7ZX4 - chains A and E of the 3 polymer chains in the assembly; structure by X-ray diffraction, 2.08 A resolution.

# Chain A
Molecule: Clathrin heavy chain 1
Organism: Homo sapiens
UniProt: Q00610 (CLH1_HUMAN); residue numbers follow UniProt; this construct covers 1-364
Chain sequence (364 residues; each row starts with the number of its first residue):
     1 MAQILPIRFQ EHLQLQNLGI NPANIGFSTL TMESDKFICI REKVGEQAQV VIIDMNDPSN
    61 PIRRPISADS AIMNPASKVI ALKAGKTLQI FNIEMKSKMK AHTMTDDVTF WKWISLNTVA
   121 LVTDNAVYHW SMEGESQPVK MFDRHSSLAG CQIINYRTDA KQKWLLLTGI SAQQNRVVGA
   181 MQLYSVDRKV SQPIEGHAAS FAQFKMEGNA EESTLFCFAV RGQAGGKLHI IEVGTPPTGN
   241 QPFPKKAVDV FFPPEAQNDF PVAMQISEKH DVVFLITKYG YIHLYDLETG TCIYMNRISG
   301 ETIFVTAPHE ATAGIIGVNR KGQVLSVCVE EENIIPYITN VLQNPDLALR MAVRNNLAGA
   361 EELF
Disordered / not traced: 1-4
Swiss-Prot annotation at these positions:
  - region: A68 to D107 (WD40-like repeat 2), T302 to E330 (WD40-like repeat 7)
  - modified residue: A2 (N-acetylalanine), S67 (Phosphoserine), T105 (Phosphothreonine), Y184 (Phosphotyrosine)
  - mutagenesis: P65 (P65N: Disrupts spindle localization), S67 (S67G: Disrupts spindle localization), T87 (T87A: Disrupts spindle localization), Q89 (Q89A: Disrupts spindle localization), K96 (K96E: Disrupts spindle localization), K98 (K98E: Disrupts spindle localization)

# Chain E
Molecule: Disks large-associated protein 5
UniProt: Q15398 (DLGP5_HUMAN); residues 1-21 here correspond to UniProt positions 826-846 (UniProt number = residue number + 825)
Chain sequence (21 residues; numbered 1 to 21; the number before each row is that of its first residue):
     1 YRHISFGGNL ITFSPLQPGE F
Disordered / not traced: 1-7, 16-21
Modified residues: S14 (phosphoserine; SEP)
Sequence notes: conflict Y1 (Ala826 in Q15398)
Swiss-Prot annotation at these positions:
  - modified residue (Phosphoserine): S5, S14
From the paper describing this entry:
  - post-translational modification sites: S14
  - mutagenesis - S14A: abolished binding to clathrin
  - mutagenesis - S14A: unchanged localization

# Chain A / chain E interface
Residue-residue contacts (22):
  L183(A) - L10(E)
  L183(A) - I11(E)  hydrophobic
  S185(A) - L10(E)
  R188(A) - N9(E)  hydrogen bond (side chain-backbone)
  R188(A) - L10(E)
  V190(A) - L10(E)
  Q192(A) - G8(E)
  Q192(A) - L10(E)  hydrogen bond (side chain-backbone)
  Q192(A) - I11(E)  hydrogen bond (side chain-backbone)
  Q192(A) - F13(E)
  I194(A) - I11(E)  hydrophobic
  I194(A) - F13(E)  hydrophobic
  F216(A) - I11(E)  hydrophobic
  K227(A) - S14(E)  hydrogen bond (side chain-backbone)
  K227(A) - P15(E)  hydrogen bond (side chain-backbone)
  H229(A) - F13(E)
  H229(A) - S14(E)
  I231(A) - I11(E)  hydrophobic
  I231(A) - F13(E)  hydrophobic
  V233(A) - I11(E)  hydrophobic
  K245(A) - T12(E)  hydrogen bond (side chain-backbone)
  K245(A) - F13(E)
Also at the interface, not in a pair above, chain A (17 interface residues in all): W164, Y184, S191, P193, F218
From the paper, about this interface:
  - interface residues, chain A: K227(A)

# In short
Chain A and chain E form an interface of 17 and 8 residues respectively; the contacts include 6 hydrogen
bonds. Among the polar pairs are R188(A)-N9(E), Q192(A)-L10(E) and Q192(A)-I11(E). Curated annotation
(UniProt) lists 6 mutagenesis sites on chain A. The paper reports that S14A of chain E abolishes binding to
clathrin; the interface residue K227(A).
Chain A is Clathrin heavy chain 1 (Homo sapiens) and chain E is Disks large-associated protein 5; the
structure, Clathrin N-terminal domain in complex with a HURP phospho-peptide, was determined by X-ray
diffraction.
